9BUC - chains A and B of the 6 polymer chains in the assembly; structure by electron microscopy, 3.40 A resolution.

[Chain A]
Molecule: Guanine nucleotide-binding protein G(s) subunit alpha isoforms short
Source organism: Homo sapiens
Reference sequence: P63092 (GNAS2_HUMAN); residue numbers follow UniProt; this construct covers 1-394
Sequence (394 residues; each row starts with the number of its first residue):
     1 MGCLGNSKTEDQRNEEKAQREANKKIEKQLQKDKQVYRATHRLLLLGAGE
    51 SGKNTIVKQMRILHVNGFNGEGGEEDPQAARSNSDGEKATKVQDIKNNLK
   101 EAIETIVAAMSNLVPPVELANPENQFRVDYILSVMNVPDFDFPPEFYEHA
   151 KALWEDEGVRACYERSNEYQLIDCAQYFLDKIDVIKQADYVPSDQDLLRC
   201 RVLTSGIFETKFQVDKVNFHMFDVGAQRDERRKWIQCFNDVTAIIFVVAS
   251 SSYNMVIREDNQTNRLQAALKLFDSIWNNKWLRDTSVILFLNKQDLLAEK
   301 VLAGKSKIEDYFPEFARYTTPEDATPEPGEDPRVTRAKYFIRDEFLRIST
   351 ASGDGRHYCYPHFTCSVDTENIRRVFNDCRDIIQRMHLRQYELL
Not modelled in the structure: 1-10, 61-203, 251-263
Differences from the reference sequence: engineered mutation Asn54 (Ser in P63092), Ala226 (Gly in P63092), Ala268 (Glu in P63092), Lys271 (Asn in P63092), Asp274 (Lys in P63092), Lys280 (Arg in P63092), Asp284 (Thr in P63092), Thr285 (Ile in P63092), Ser366 (Ala in P63092)

[Chain B]
Molecule: Guanine nucleotide-binding protein G(I)/G(S)/G(T) subunit beta-1
Source organism: Homo sapiens
Reference sequence: P62873 (GBB1_HUMAN); residue numbers follow UniProt; this construct covers 2-340
Sequence (350 residues; numbered -9 to 340; the number before each row is that of its first residue; numbers below 1 keep their minus sign (Met-9 is residue -9)):
    -9 MHHHHHHGSSGSELDQLRQEAEQLKNQIRDARKACADATLSQITNNIDPV
    41 GRIQMRTRRTLRGHLAKIYAMHWGTDSRLLVSASQDGKLIIWDSYTTNKV
    91 HAIPLRSSWVMTCAYAPSGNYVACGGLDNICSIYNLKTREGNVRVSRELA
   141 GHTGYLSCCRFLDDNQIVTSSGDTTCALWDIETGQQTTTFTGHTGDVMSL
   191 SLAPDTRLFVSGACDASAKLWDVREGMCRQTFTGHESDINAICFFPNGNA
   241 FATGSDDATCRLFDLRADQELMTYSHDNIICGITSVSFSKSGRLLLAGYD
   291 DFNCNVWDALKADRAGVLAGHDNRVSCLGVTDDGMAVATGSWDSFLKIWN
Not modelled in the structure: -9 to 1
Differences from the reference sequence: expression tag (-9 to 1)
Curated features (UniProtKB/Swiss-Prot):
  - modified residue: Ser2 (N-acetylserine), His266 (Phosphohistidine)
  - natural variant: Leu30 (L30F: In MRD42; uncertain significance), Arg52 (R52G: In MRD42), Gly64 (G64V: In MRD42), Asp76 (D76E: In MRD42; D76G: In MRD42), Gly77 (G77S: In MRD42), Lys78 (K78R: In MRD42), Ile80 (I80N: In MRD42; I80T: In MRD42), His91 (H91R: In MRD42; uncertain significance), Ala92 (A92T: In MRD42), Pro94 (P94S: In MRD42), Leu95 (L95P: In MRD42), Arg96 (R96L: In MRD42), 5 further natural variant entries in UniProt

[How chain A and chain B interact]
Contacting residue pairs (59):
  Gln19(A) - Thr86(B)  hydrogen bond
  Gln19(A) - Asn88(B)  hydrogen bond
  Arg20(A) - Asn88(B)
  Asn23(A) - Asn88(B)
  Asn23(A) - Lys89(B)
  Ile26(A) - Lys89(B)
  Ile26(A) - Val90(B)
  Ile26(A) - His91(B)
  Ile26(A) - Ala92(B)  hydrophobic
  Glu27(A) - Lys89(B)
  Leu30(A) - Gly53(B)
  Leu30(A) - Leu55(B)  hydrophobic
  Asp33(A) - Lys78(B)  salt bridge
  Lys34(A) - Leu55(B)
  Tyr37(A) - Leu55(B)  hydrophobic
  Tyr37(A) - Ala56(B)
  Thr204(A) - Asp118(B)
  Thr204(A) - Ile120(B)
  Ser205(A) - Asp118(B)
  Ser205(A) - Asn119(B)
  Gly206(A) - Leu117(B)
  Gly206(A) - Asp118(B)  hydrogen bond (backbone-side chain)
  Gly206(A) - Asn119(B)
  Ile207(A) - Leu117(B)
  Glu209(A) - Arg96(B)
  Phe222(A) - Trp99(B)
  Ala226(A) - Thr143(B)
  Gln227(A) - Asn119(B)  hydrogen bond
  Gln227(A) - Gly144(B)
  Gln227(A) - Tyr145(B)  hydrogen bond (side chain-backbone)
  Arg228(A) - Gly162(B)  hydrogen bond (side chain-backbone)
  Arg228(A) - Asp163(B)
  Arg228(A) - Thr164(B)
  Arg228(A) - Thr184(B)
  Arg228(A) - Gly185(B)
  Arg228(A) - Asp186(B)  salt bridge
  Arg232(A) - Cys204(B)
  Lys233(A) - Tyr145(B)
  Lys233(A) - Met188(B)
  Lys233(A) - Cys204(B)
  Lys233(A) - Asp228(B)  salt bridge
  Lys233(A) - Asn230(B)  hydrogen bond
  Trp234(A) - Leu117(B)  hydrophobic
  Trp234(A) - Tyr145(B)
  Gln236(A) - Arg314(B)
  Cys237(A) - Lys57(B)  hydrogen bond (backbone-side chain)
  Cys237(A) - Tyr59(B)  hydrophobic
  Cys237(A) - Gln75(B)  hydrogen bond
  Cys237(A) - Trp99(B)
  Cys237(A) - Met101(B)  hydrophobic
  Phe238(A) - Trp99(B)
  Phe238(A) - Leu117(B)  hydrophobic
  Asn239(A) - Lys57(B)
  Asn239(A) - Trp332(B)
  Asp240(A) - Lys57(B)  salt bridge
  Asp240(A) - Trp99(B)
  Trp281(A) - Asp290(B)
  Trp281(A) - Arg314(B)
  Trp281(A) - Trp332(B)  hydrophobic
Also at the interface, not in a pair above, chain A (29 interface residues in all): Glu230, Val241
Also at the interface, not in a pair above, chain B (43 interface residues in all): Arg68, Asp76, Ile80, Asp83, Thr87, Ser97, Ser98

[In short]
The interface between chain A and chain B involves 29 residues on one side and 43 on the other, with 9
hydrogen bonds and 4 salt bridges. Polar contacts include Asp33(A)-Lys78(B), Arg228(A)-Asp186(B) and
Lys233(A)-Asp228(B).
Chain A is Guanine nucleotide-binding protein G(s) subunit alpha isoforms short and chain B is Guanine
nucleotide-binding protein G(I)/G(S)/G(T) subunit beta-1, both from Homo sapiens; the structure, Human
calcitonin Receptor in complex with Gs and cagrilintide in the bypass conformation (repeat), was determined by
electron microscopy (same publication as 9BLB, 9BLC, 9BLW, 9BP3, 9BQ3, 9BTW and 3 further entries).
